Entry 6RJC (X-ray diffraction, 1.05 A resolution); this record covers chains A and B.

== Chain A (and B) ==
Protein: Transketolase 1
Organism: Escherichia coli (strain K12)
Notes: EC 2.2.1.1; chain B of this document is another copy of the same molecule, construct and numbering; everything in this record applies to it too
UniProtKB: P27302 (TKT1_ECOLI); numbering as in UniProt (aligned over 1-663)
Chain sequence (669 residues; numbered 1 to 669; the number before each row is that of its first residue):
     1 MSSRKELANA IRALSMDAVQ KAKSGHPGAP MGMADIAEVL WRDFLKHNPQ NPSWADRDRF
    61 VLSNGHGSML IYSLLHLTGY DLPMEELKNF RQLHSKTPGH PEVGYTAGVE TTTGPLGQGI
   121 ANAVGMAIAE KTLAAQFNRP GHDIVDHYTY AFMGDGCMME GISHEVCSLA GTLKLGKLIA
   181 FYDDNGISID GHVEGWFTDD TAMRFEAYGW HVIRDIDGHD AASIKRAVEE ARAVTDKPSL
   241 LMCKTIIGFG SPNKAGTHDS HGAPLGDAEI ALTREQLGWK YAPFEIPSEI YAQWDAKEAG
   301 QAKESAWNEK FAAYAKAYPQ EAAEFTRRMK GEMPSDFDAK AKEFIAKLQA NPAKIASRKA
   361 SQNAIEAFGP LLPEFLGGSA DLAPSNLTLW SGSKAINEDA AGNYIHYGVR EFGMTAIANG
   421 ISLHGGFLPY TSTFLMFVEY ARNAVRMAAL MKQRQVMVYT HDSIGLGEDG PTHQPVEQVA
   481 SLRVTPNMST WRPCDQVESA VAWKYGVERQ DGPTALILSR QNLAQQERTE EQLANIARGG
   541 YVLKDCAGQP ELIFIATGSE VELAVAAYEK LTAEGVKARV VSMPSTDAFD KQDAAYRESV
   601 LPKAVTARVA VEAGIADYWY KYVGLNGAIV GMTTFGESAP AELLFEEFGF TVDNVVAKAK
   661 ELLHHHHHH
Unresolved in the structure: 1, 667-669 (chain B: 1, 669)
Sequence notes: expression tag (664-669)
Ion coordination: Ca2+: Asp155, Asn185, Ile187 (together with 1,2-ethanediol); Na+: Gly176, Ala231, Val234
UniProt features mapped onto this chain:
  - active site: Glu411 (Proton donor)
  - binding site (substrate): His26, His261, Arg358, Ser385, His461, Asp469, His473, Arg520
  - binding site (thiamine diphosphate): His66, Gly114 to Leu116, Gly156, Asn185, His261, Phe437
  - binding site (Mg(2+)): Asp155, Asn185, Ile187
  - site (Important for catalytic activity): His26, His261
  - modified residue: Lys46 (N6-acetyllysine)

== Interface between chain A and chain B ==
Contacting residue pairs (197):
  Ser24(A) - Glu468(B)
  His26(A) - Asp469(B)
  Arg91(A) - Glu468(B)
  Arg91(A) - Asp469(B)  salt bridge
  Arg91(A) - Ser638(B)
  Arg91(A) - Ala639(B)
  Arg91(A) - Pro640(B)
  Gln92(A) - Ser638(B)
  Gln92(A) - Pro640(B)
  Leu93(A) - Ser638(B)
  Leu93(A) - Ala639(B)  hydrophobic
  Leu93(A) - Glu647(B)
  His94(A) - Glu647(B)  salt bridge
  Pro98(A) - Ser638(B)
  Gly99(A) - Glu468(B)
  Gly99(A) - Ser638(B)  hydrogen bond (backbone-side chain)
  His100(A) - Asp469(B)  hydrogen bond (side chain-backbone)
  His100(A) - His473(B)
  Glu102(A) - Pro471(B)
  Tyr105(A) - Glu637(B)  hydrogen bond
  Thr112(A) - Thr472(B)
  Gly114(A) - His473(B)
  Pro115(A) - Tyr440(B)  hydrogen bond (backbone-side chain)
  Pro115(A) - Thr472(B)
  Leu116(A) - Val409(B)  hydrophobic
  Leu116(A) - Tyr440(B)  hydrogen bond (backbone-side chain)
  Gln118(A) - Tyr440(B)  hydrogen bond
  Gly156(A) - Val409(B)
  Met158(A) - His164(B)  hydrogen bond (backbone-side chain)
  Met159(A) - His164(B)
  Met159(A) - Glu165(B)
  Met159(A) - Gly408(B)
  Met159(A) - Val409(B)  hydrogen bond (side chain-backbone)
  Met159(A) - Arg410(B)
  Glu160(A) - His164(B)
  Glu160(A) - Glu165(B)
  Glu160(A) - Val409(B)  hydrogen bond (backbone-backbone)
  Glu160(A) - Glu411(B)
  Glu160(A) - Tyr440(B)
  Gly161(A) - Gly161(B)
  Gly161(A) - Glu165(B)  hydrogen bond (backbone-side chain)
  His164(A) - Met158(B)  hydrogen bond (side chain-backbone)
  His164(A) - Met159(B)
  His164(A) - Glu160(B)
  His164(A) - His164(B)
  His164(A) - Asp199(B)
  His164(A) - Arg204(B)  hydrogen bond
  Glu165(A) - Met159(B)
  Glu165(A) - Glu160(B)
  Glu165(A) - Gly161(B)  hydrogen bond (side chain-backbone)
  Ser168(A) - Asp199(B)  hydrogen bond
  Thr172(A) - Gly195(B)
  Thr172(A) - Thr198(B)  hydrogen bond
  Ser188(A) - Asp381(B)  hydrogen bond
  Ile189(A) - Asp381(B)  hydrogen bond (backbone-side chain)
  Ile189(A) - Leu382(B)  hydrophobic
  Ile189(A) - Pro384(B)  hydrophobic
  Asp190(A) - Asp381(B)  hydrogen bond (backbone-side chain)
  Asp190(A) - Leu382(B)  hydrogen bond (side chain-backbone)
  Asp190(A) - Ala383(B)  hydrogen bond (side chain-backbone)
  Asp190(A) - Pro384(B)
  Asp190(A) - His406(B)  salt bridge
  Gly195(A) - Thr172(B)
  Gly195(A) - Asn397(B)
  Trp196(A) - Asp381(B)
  Trp196(A) - His406(B)
  Trp196(A) - Gly408(B)
  Trp196(A) - Arg410(B)  hydrogen bond (backbone-side chain)
  Phe197(A) - Arg410(B)
  Thr198(A) - Thr172(B)  hydrogen bond
  Asp199(A) - His164(B)
  Asp199(A) - Ser168(B)  hydrogen bond
  Asp199(A) - Ala207(B)
  Asp199(A) - Tyr208(B)
  Asp200(A) - Ala207(B)  hydrogen bond (backbone-backbone)
  Met203(A) - Met203(B)  hydrophobic
  Met203(A) - Glu206(B)
  Met203(A) - Ala207(B)
  Arg204(A) - His164(B)  hydrogen bond
  Arg204(A) - Ala207(B)
  Glu206(A) - Met203(B)
  Ala207(A) - Asp199(B)
  Ala207(A) - Asp200(B)  hydrogen bond (backbone-backbone)
  Ala207(A) - Met203(B)
  Ala207(A) - Arg204(B)
  Tyr208(A) - Asp199(B)
  Asp381(A) - Ser188(B)  hydrogen bond
  Asp381(A) - Ile189(B)  hydrogen bond (side chain-backbone)
  Asp381(A) - Asp190(B)  hydrogen bond (side chain-backbone)
  Asp381(A) - Trp196(B)
  Leu382(A) - Ile189(B)  hydrophobic
  Leu382(A) - Asp190(B)  hydrogen bond (backbone-side chain)
  Ala383(A) - Asp190(B)  hydrogen bond (backbone-side chain)
  Pro384(A) - Ile189(B)  hydrophobic
  Pro384(A) - Asp190(B)
  Asn397(A) - Gly195(B)
  His406(A) - Asp190(B)  salt bridge
  His406(A) - Trp196(B)
  Gly408(A) - Met159(B)
  Gly408(A) - Trp196(B)
  Val409(A) - Leu116(B)  hydrophobic
  Val409(A) - Gly156(B)
  Val409(A) - Met159(B)  hydrogen bond (backbone-side chain)
  Val409(A) - Glu160(B)  hydrogen bond (backbone-backbone)
  Arg410(A) - Met159(B)
  Arg410(A) - Trp196(B)  hydrogen bond (side chain-backbone)
  Arg410(A) - Phe197(B)
  Glu411(A) - Glu160(B)
  Phe412(A) - Tyr440(B)
  Met436(A) - Asn443(B)
  Met436(A) - Arg446(B)
  Glu439(A) - Glu439(B)
  Glu439(A) - Arg442(B)  salt bridge
  Glu439(A) - Asn443(B)  hydrogen bond
  Glu439(A) - Arg446(B)
  Tyr440(A) - Pro115(B)  hydrogen bond (side chain-backbone)
  Tyr440(A) - Leu116(B)  hydrogen bond (side chain-backbone)
  Tyr440(A) - Gln118(B)  hydrogen bond
  Tyr440(A) - Glu160(B)
  Tyr440(A) - Phe412(B)
  Tyr440(A) - Asn443(B)
  Arg442(A) - Glu439(B)  salt bridge
  Arg442(A) - Glu477(B)  salt bridge
  Asn443(A) - Met436(B)
  Asn443(A) - Glu439(B)  hydrogen bond
  Asn443(A) - Tyr440(B)
  Arg446(A) - Met436(B)
  Arg446(A) - Glu439(B)
  Arg446(A) - Pro471(B)  hydrogen bond (side chain-backbone)
  Arg446(A) - Gln474(B)
  Arg446(A) - Glu477(B)  salt bridge
  Arg446(A) - Gln478(B)
  Arg446(A) - Phe635(B)
  Ala449(A) - Phe635(B)
  Leu450(A) - Thr472(B)
  Leu450(A) - Phe635(B)  hydrophobic
  Glu468(A) - Ser24(B)
  Glu468(A) - Arg91(B)
  Glu468(A) - Gly99(B)
  Asp469(A) - His26(B)
  Asp469(A) - Arg91(B)  salt bridge
  Asp469(A) - His100(B)  hydrogen bond (backbone-side chain)
  Pro471(A) - Glu102(B)
  Pro471(A) - Arg446(B)  hydrogen bond (backbone-side chain)
  Thr472(A) - His100(B)  hydrogen bond
  Thr472(A) - Thr112(B)
  Thr472(A) - Pro115(B)
  Thr472(A) - Met447(B)
  Thr472(A) - Leu450(B)
  His473(A) - His100(B)  hydrogen bond
  His473(A) - Gly114(B)
  Gln474(A) - Arg446(B)
  Glu477(A) - Arg442(B)  salt bridge
  Glu477(A) - Arg446(B)  salt bridge
  Glu477(A) - Val484(B)
  Glu477(A) - Thr485(B)
  Glu477(A) - Pro486(B)
  Gln478(A) - Arg446(B)
  Ser481(A) - Ser481(B)
  Val484(A) - Glu477(B)
  Val484(A) - Ile615(B)
  Val484(A) - Asp617(B)
  Thr485(A) - Glu477(B)
  Pro486(A) - Glu477(B)
  Pro486(A) - Thr634(B)
  Pro486(A) - Phe635(B)
  Arg608(A) - Leu625(B)
  Ile615(A) - Val484(B)
  Asp617(A) - Val484(B)
  Asp617(A) - Lys621(B)  salt bridge
  Tyr620(A) - Tyr620(B)
  Tyr620(A) - Lys621(B)
  Lys621(A) - Asp617(B)  salt bridge
  Lys621(A) - Tyr620(B)
  Lys621(A) - Leu625(B)
  Gly624(A) - Leu625(B)
  Leu625(A) - Arg608(B)
  Leu625(A) - Lys621(B)
  Leu625(A) - Gly624(B)
  Thr634(A) - Pro486(B)
  Phe635(A) - Arg446(B)
  Phe635(A) - Ala449(B)
  Phe635(A) - Leu450(B)  hydrophobic
  Phe635(A) - Pro486(B)
  Glu637(A) - Leu93(B)
  Ser638(A) - Arg91(B)
  Ser638(A) - Gln92(B)
  Ser638(A) - Leu93(B)
  Ser638(A) - Pro98(B)
  Ser638(A) - Gly99(B)  hydrogen bond (side chain-backbone)
  Ala639(A) - Arg91(B)
  Ala639(A) - Leu93(B)
  Pro640(A) - Arg91(B)
  Pro640(A) - Gln92(B)
  Leu643(A) - Leu93(B)  hydrophobic
  Glu647(A) - Leu93(B)
  Glu647(A) - His94(B)  salt bridge
Other interface residues (no listed pair), chain A (100 interface residues in all): Ala22, Thr113, Ser163, Leu169, Glu194, Ser379, Ser385, Phe437, Met447, Val476, Asn487, Tyr622, Val623, Thr633, Leu644
Other interface residues (no listed pair), chain B (97 interface residues in all): Ala22, Thr113, Ser163, Leu169, Glu194, Ser379, Phe437, Val476, Asn487, Tyr622, Val623, Thr633, Leu644

== Summary ==
100 residues of chain A face 97 of chain B across their interface; the contacts include 45 hydrogen bonds and
14 salt bridges. Among the polar pairs are Arg91(A)-Asp469(B), His94(A)-Glu647(B) and Asp190(A)-His406(B).
Both chains are Transketolase 1 (Escherichia coli (strain K12)). Entry 6RJC (E.coli transketolase apoenzyme)
was determined by X-ray diffraction, deposited together with 6RJB, 6HA3, 6HAD and 6HAF.
